PDB entry 1DHK | X-ray diffraction, 1.85 A resolution | chains A and B

# Chain A
Molecule: Porcine pancreatic alpha-amylase
Organism: Sus scrofa
Notes: EC 3.2.1.1
Reference sequence: P00690 (AMYP_PIG); residues 2-496 here = UniProt positions 2-496
Chain sequence (496 residues; each row starts with the number of its first residue):
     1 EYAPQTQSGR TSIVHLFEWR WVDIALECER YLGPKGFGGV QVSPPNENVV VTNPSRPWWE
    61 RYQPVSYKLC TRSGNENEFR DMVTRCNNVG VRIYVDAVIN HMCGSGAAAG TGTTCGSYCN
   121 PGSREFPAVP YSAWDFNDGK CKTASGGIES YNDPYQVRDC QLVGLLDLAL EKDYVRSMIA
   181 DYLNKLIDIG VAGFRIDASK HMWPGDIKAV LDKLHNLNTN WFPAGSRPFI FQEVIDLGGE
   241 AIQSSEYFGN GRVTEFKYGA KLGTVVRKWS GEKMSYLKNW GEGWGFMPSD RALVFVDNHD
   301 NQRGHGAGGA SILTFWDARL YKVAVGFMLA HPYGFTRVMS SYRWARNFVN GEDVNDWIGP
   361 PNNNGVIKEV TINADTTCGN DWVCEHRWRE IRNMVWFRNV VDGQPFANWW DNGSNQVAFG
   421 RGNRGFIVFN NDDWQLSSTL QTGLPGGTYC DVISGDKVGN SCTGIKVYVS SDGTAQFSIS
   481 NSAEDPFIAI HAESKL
Sequence notes: conflict V49 (Ile in P00690), Q404 (Glu in P00690)
Modified positions: E1 (pyroglutamic acid; PCA)
Swiss-Prot annotation at these positions:
  - active site: D212 (Nucleophile)
Disulfide bonds: C28-C86, C70-C115, C141-C160, C378-C384, C450-C462
Ion coordination: Ca2+: N100, R158, D167, H201

# Chain B
Molecule: Bean lectin-like inhibitor
Organism: Phaseolus vulgaris
Reference sequence: P02873 (LEA1_PHAVU); residues 1-223 here correspond to UniProt positions 24-246 (UniProt number = residue number + 23)
Chain sequence (223 residues; row label = number of the first residue in the row):
     1 ATETSFIIDA FNKTNLILQG DATVSSNGNL QLSYNSYDSM SRAFYSAPIQ IRDSTTGNVA
    61 SFDTNFTMNI RTHRQANSAV GLDFVLVPVQ PESKGDTVTV EFDTFLSRIS IDVNNNDIKS
   121 VPWDVHDYDG QNAEVRITYN SSTKVFSVSL SNPSTGKSNN VSTTVELEKE VYDWVSVGFS
   181 ATSGAYQWSY ETHDVLSWSF SSKFINLKDQ KSERSNIVLN KIL
Unresolved in the structure: 75-77, 90-95, 205-223
Swiss-Prot annotation at these positions:
  - glycosylation (N-linked (GlcNAc...) asparagine): N12, N65, N140
Covalent attachments: N-acetylglucosamine (NAG) linked to N12, N65, N140
Ion coordination: Ca2+ site 1: S36, S189; Ca2+ site 2: E101, D112, D117

# How chain A and chain B interact
Residue-residue contacts - 58 pairs, chain A then chain B:
  W58(A) - Y190(B)
  W59(A) - Q187(B)
  Y62(A) - Y186(B)  hydrophobic
  H101(A) - Y186(B)  hydrogen bond
  I148(A) - A79(B)
  E149(A) - S78(B)  hydrogen bond (backbone-backbone)
  E149(A) - E101(B)
  E149(A) - D117(B)
  S150(A) - N115(B)
  Y151(A) - D38(B)  hydrogen bond
  Y151(A) - A79(B)
  Y151(A) - T182(B)
  N152(A) - M40(B)
  D153(A) - N115(B)
  Q156(A) - N115(B)
  L162(A) - D38(B)
  L162(A) - A185(B)  hydrophobic
  L162(A) - Y186(B)  hydrophobic
  V163(A) - F105(B)
  V163(A) - W188(B)
  G164(A) - F105(B)
  L165(A) - Y186(B)  hydrophobic
  D197(A) - Y186(B)  hydrogen bond
  A198(A) - Y186(B)
  K200(A) - D38(B)  hydrogen bond (side chain-backbone)
  K200(A) - S39(B)
  H201(A) - D38(B)  salt bridge
  E233(A) - Y37(B)  hydrogen bond
  I235(A) - Y37(B)
  I235(A) - S39(B)
  L237(A) - G20(B)
  L237(A) - D21(B)
  L237(A) - S36(B)
  G239(A) - G20(B)
  G239(A) - M40(B)
  E240(A) - S39(B)
  E240(A) - M40(B)  hydrogen bond (side chain-backbone)
  F256(A) - Y37(B)
  N298(A) - Y37(B)  hydrogen bond
  D300(A) - Y37(B)
  D300(A) - S189(B)  hydrogen bond
  D300(A) - Y190(B)  hydrogen bond (backbone-side chain)
  R303(A) - Y190(B)
  G304(A) - H73(B)
  G304(A) - Y190(B)
  H305(A) - Y34(B)  hydrogen bond (side chain-backbone)
  G308(A) - Y34(B)
  G309(A) - Q31(B)
  G309(A) - Y34(B)
  A310(A) - Y34(B)
  A310(A) - N35(B)
  S311(A) - N35(B)  hydrogen bond (backbone-side chain)
  I312(A) - N35(B)
  E352(A) - R71(B)
  E352(A) - T72(B)  hydrogen bond (side chain-backbone)
  E352(A) - H73(B)  salt bridge
  E352(A) - D129(B)
  E352(A) - G130(B)
Interface residues without a listed pair, chain A (42 interface residues in all): S145, R195, G238, S270, N301, D356
Interface residues without a listed pair, chain B (34 interface residues in all): K13, Q19, R42, L106, S183, G184

# In short
The interface between chain A and chain B involves 42 residues on one side and 34 on the other, with 13
hydrogen bonds and 2 salt bridges. Among the polar pairs are H201(A)-D38(B), E352(A)-H73(B) and
H101(A)-Y186(B). Covalently linked N-acetylglucosamine: at N12(B), N65(B) and N140(B).
Chain A is Porcine pancreatic alpha-amylase (Sus scrofa) and chain B is Bean lectin-like inhibitor (Phaseolus
vulgaris); the structure, Structure of porcine pancreatic alpha-amylase, was determined by X-ray diffraction.
